Entry 1FZ1 (X-ray diffraction, 1.96 A resolution); this record covers chains B and C of the 6 polymer chains in the assembly.

== Chain B ==
Protein: Methane monooxygenase component A, alpha chain
Source organism: Methylococcus capsulatus
Notes: EC 1.14.13.25
Reference sequence: P22869 (MEMA_METCA); residue numbers follow UniProt; this construct covers 1-527
Sequence (527 residues; row label = number of the first residue in the row):
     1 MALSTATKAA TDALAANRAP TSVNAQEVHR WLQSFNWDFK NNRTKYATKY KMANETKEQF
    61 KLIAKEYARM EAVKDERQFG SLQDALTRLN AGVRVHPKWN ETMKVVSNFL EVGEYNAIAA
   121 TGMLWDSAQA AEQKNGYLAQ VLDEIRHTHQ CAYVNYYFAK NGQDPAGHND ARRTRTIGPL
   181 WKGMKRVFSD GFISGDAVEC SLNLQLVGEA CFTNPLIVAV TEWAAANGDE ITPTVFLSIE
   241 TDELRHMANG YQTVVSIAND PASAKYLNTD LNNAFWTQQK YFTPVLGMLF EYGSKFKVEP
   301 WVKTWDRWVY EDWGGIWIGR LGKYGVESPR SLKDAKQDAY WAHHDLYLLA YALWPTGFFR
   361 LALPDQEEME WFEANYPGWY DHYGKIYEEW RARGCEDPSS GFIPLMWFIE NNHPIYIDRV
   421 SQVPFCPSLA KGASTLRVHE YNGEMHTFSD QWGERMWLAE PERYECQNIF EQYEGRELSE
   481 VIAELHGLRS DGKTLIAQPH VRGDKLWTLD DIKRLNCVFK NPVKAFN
Unresolved in the structure: 1-16
Swiss-Prot annotation at these positions:
  - active site: C151
  - binding site (Fe cation): E114, E144, H147, E209, E243, H246
Ion coordination: Fe ion site 1: E114, E144, H147; Fe ion site 2: E144, E209, E243, H246; Ca2+: S428 (shared with 1 residue of chain A)

== Chain C ==
Protein: Methane monooxygenase component A, beta chain
Source organism: Methylococcus capsulatus
Notes: EC 1.14.13.25
Reference sequence: P18798 (MEMB_METCA); residues 1-389 here = UniProt positions 1-389
Sequence (389 residues; each row starts with the number of its first residue):
     1 MSMLGERRRG LTDPEMAAVI LKALPEAPLD GNNKMGYFVT PRWKRLTEYE ALTVYAQPNA
    61 DWIAGGLDWG DWTQKFHGGR PSWGNETTEL RTVDWFKHRD PLRRWHAPYV KDKAEEWRYT
   121 DRFLQGYSAD GQIRAMNPTW RDEFINRYWG AFLFNEYGLF NAHSQGAREA LSDVTRVSLA
   181 FWGFDKIDIA QMIQLERGFL AKIVPGFDES TAVPKAEWTN GEVYKSARLA VEGLWQEVFD
   241 WNESAFSVHA VYDALFGQFV RREFFQRLAP RFGDNLTPFF INQAQTYFQI AKQGVQDLYY
   301 NCLGDDPEFS DYNRTVMRNW TGKWLEPTIA ALRDFMGLFA KLPAGTTDKE EITASLYRVV
   361 DDWIEDYASR IDFKADRDQI VKAVLAGLK
Unresolved in the structure: 1
Construct notes: conflict R370 (Ala in P18798)
Ion coordination: Ca2+ site 1 near E222 (its only coordinating residue here); Ca2+ site 2 near D348 (its only coordinating residue here); Ca2+ site 3: D376, D378

== Chain B / chain C interface ==
Pairs across the interface - 11 pairs, chain B then chain C:
  R18(B) - D362(C)  salt bridge
  R18(B) - E365(C)  salt bridge
  R18(B) - D366(C)  salt bridge
  E76(B) - K111(C)  salt bridge
  R88(B) - R9(C)
  N90(B) - M3(C)
  N90(B) - L4(C)
  V93(B) - M3(C)  hydrophobic
  V93(B) - L4(C)  hydrophobic
  R94(B) - L4(C)
  R94(B) - T12(C)  hydrogen bond (side chain-backbone)
Interface residues without a listed pair, chain B (8 interface residues in all): L89, Q163
Interface residues without a listed pair, chain C (12 interface residues in all): L11, D13, P14, K292

== In short ==
8 residues of chain B and 12 residues of chain C are in contact, with 1 hydrogen bond and 4 salt bridges.
Among the polar pairs are R18(B)-D362(C), R18(B)-E365(C) and R18(B)-D366(C). From UniProt: active-site residue
C151(B) and 6 Fe cation-binding residues on chain B.
Chain B is Methane monooxygenase component A, alpha chain and chain C is Methane monooxygenase component A,
beta chain, both from Methylococcus capsulatus; the structure, Methane monooxygenase hydroxylase, form III
oxidized, was determined by X-ray diffraction together with 1FYZ, 1FZ0, 1FZ2, 1FZ3, 1FZ4 and 1FZ5 from the
same study.
